4WC7 - chains A and B; structure by X-ray diffraction, 3.10 A resolution.

[Chain A]
Molecule: Poly A polymerase
Source organism: Aquifex aeolicus
UniProt: O66728 (O66728_AQUAE); residues 2-383 here correspond to UniProt positions 443-824 (UniProt number = residue number + 441)
Amino-acid sequence (396 residues; each row starts with the number of its first residue):
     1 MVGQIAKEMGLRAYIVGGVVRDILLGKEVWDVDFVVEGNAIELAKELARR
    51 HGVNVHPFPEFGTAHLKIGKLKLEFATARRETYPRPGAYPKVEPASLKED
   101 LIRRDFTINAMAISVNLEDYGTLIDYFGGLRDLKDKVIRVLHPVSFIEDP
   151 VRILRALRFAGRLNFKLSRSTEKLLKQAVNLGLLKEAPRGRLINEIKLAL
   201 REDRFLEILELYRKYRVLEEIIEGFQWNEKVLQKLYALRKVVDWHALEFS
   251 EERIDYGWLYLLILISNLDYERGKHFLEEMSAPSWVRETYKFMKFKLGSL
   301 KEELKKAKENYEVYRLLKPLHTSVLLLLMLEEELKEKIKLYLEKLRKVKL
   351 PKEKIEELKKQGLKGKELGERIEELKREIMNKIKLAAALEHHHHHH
Not modelled in the structure: 83-92, 361-364, 382-396
Sequence notes: expression tag (1, 384-396)
Swiss-Prot annotation at these positions:
  - binding site (ATP): Gly-18 to Arg-21, Arg-104, Asp-105, Asn-109, Asp-149 to Arg-158, Arg-162, Arg-191
  - binding site (Mg(2+)): Asp-31, Asp-33
Residues lining bound ligands: CTP (cytidine-5'-triphosphate): Gly-17, Gly-18, Val-19, Arg-21, Asp-22, Arg-103, Arg-104, Asp-105, Asn-109, Asp-149, Arg-152, Arg-155, Arg-158, Phe-159, Arg-162, Arg-191

[Chain B]
Molecule: 75-nt RNA strand
Sequence (75 nucleotides; numbered 1 to 75; the number before each row is that of its first residue):
     1 GGCCAGGUAGCUCAGUUGGUAGAGCACUGGACUGAAAAUCCAGGUGUCGG
    51 CGGUUCGAUUCCGCCCCUGGCCACC

[Interface between chain A and chain B]
Pairs across the interface (28):
  Lys-72(A) / G1(B)  salt bridge to the phosphate
  Glu-74(A) / C75(B)  phosphate contact
  Arg-79(A) / C75(B)  sugar contact
  Thr-82(A) / C75(B)  base contact
  Arg-103(A) / C75(B)  hydrogen bond to the base
  Arg-104(A) / C75(B)  hydrogen bond to the base
  Gly-190(A) / A73(B)  phosphate contact
  Arg-191(A) / C74(B)  salt bridge to the phosphate
  Asn-194(A) / A73(B)  hydrogen bond to the sugar
  Lys-197(A) / G2(B)  hydrogen bond to the sugar
  Arg-201(A) / G2(B)  sugar contact
  Ser-281(A) / G2(B)  sugar contact
  Ser-281(A) / C3(B)  sugar contact
  Ala-282(A) / C3(B)  phosphate contact
  Pro-283(A) / C4(B)  phosphate contact
  Ser-284(A) / C4(B)  hydrogen bond to the phosphate
  Ser-284(A) / A5(B)  hydrogen bond to the phosphate
  Arg-287(A) / C4(B)  sugar contact
  Lys-318(A) / G18(B)  base contact
  Lys-349(A) / C56(B)  phosphate contact
  Gly-365(A) / G19(B)  base contact
  Lys-366(A) / G18(B)  sugar contact
  Lys-366(A) / G19(B)  base contact
  Leu-368(A) / G19(B)  base contact
  Leu-368(A) / C56(B)  base contact
  Gly-369(A) / G19(B)  hydrogen bond to the base
  Gly-369(A) / C56(B)  base contact
  Ile-372(A) / C56(B)  base contact
Also at the interface, not in a pair above, chain A (31 interface residues in all): Phe-61, Asp-149, Arg-152, His-321, Arg-346, Val-348, Ile-355, Lys-359
Also at the interface, not in a pair above, chain B (14 interface residues in all): U20, U55, C62

[Summary]
Chain A and chain B form an interface of 31 and 14 residues respectively; the contacts include 7 hydrogen
bonds and 2 salt bridges. Polar contacts include Arg-103(A)/C75(B), Arg-104(A)/C75(B) and Gly-369(A)/G19(B).
Bound to chain A: CTP.
Chain A is Poly A polymerase (Aquifex aeolicus) and chain B is a 75-nt RNA strand; the structure, Structure of
tRNA-processing enzyme complex 5, was determined by X-ray diffraction together with 4WC2, 4WC3, 4WC4, 4WC5,
4WC6, 4X0A and 4X0B from the same study.
